Entry 8G9Y (electron microscopy, 4.28 A resolution (low resolution: residue-level contacts below are approximate; hydrogen-bond / salt-bridge calls are withheld)); this record covers chains H and L of the 8 polymer chains in the assembly.

== Chain H ==
Molecule: vFP49.02 heavy chain
Organism: Mus musculus
Chain sequence (235 residues; numbered 1 to 225 plus 10 insertion-coded residues; the number before each row is that of its first residue; a row labelled like 52A-52C holds insertion residues (52A, then the next letters in order)):
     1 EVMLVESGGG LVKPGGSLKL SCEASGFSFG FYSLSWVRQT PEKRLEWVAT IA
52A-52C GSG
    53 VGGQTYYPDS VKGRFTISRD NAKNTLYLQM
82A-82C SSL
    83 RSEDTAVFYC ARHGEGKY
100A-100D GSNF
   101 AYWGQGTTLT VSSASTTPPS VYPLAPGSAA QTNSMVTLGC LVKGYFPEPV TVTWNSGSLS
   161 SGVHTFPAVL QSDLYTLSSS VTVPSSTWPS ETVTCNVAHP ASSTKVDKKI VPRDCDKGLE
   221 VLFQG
Unresolved in the structure: 113-225
Cystine bridges: Cys22-Cys92

== Chain L ==
Molecule: vFP49.02 light chain
Organism: Mus musculus
Chain sequence (214 residues; numbered 1 to 214; the number before each row is that of its first residue):
     1 DVVLTQSPAT LSVTPGDSVS LSCRASQTIS DNLHWYLQKS HESPRLLIKY SSQSISGIPS
    61 RFSGSGSGTD FTLNINSVET EDFGMYFCQQ TNSWPLTFGA GTKLELKRTD AAPTVSIFPP
   121 SSEQLTSGGA SVVCFLNNFY PKDINVKWKI DGSERQNGVL NSWTDQDSKD STYSMSSTLT
   181 LTKDEYERHN SYTCEATHKT STSPIVKSFN RNEC
Unresolved in the structure: 107-214
Cystine bridges: Cys23-Cys88

== How chain H and chain L interact ==
Residue-residue contacts (26; chain H residue first):
  Gln39(H) with Gln38(L)
  Lys43(H) with Phe87(L)
  Arg44(H) with Met85(L); Phe87(L); Ala100(L)
  Leu45(H) with Phe87(L); Phe98(L)
  Trp47(H) with Trp94(L); Leu96(L)
  Tyr58(H) with Trp94(L)
  Tyr91(H) with Ser43(L)
  Lys99(H) with Tyr50(L)
  Tyr100(H) with Asp31(L); Lys49(L); Tyr50(L); Gln53(L)
  Ser100B(H) with Tyr50(L)
  Asn100C(H) with Leu46(L); Lys49(L)
  Phe100D(H) with Tyr36(L); Leu46(L); Leu96(L)
  Trp103(H) with Tyr36(L); Pro44(L)
  Gly104(H) with Ser43(L)
  Gln105(H) with Ser43(L)
Interface residues without a listed pair, chain H (18 interface residues in all): Glu46, Thr50, Gly100A
Interface residues without a listed pair, chain L (19 interface residues in all): His34, Glu42, Thr91, Pro95

== Summary ==
Chain H and chain L form an interface of 18 and 19 residues respectively.
Here chain H is vFP49.02 heavy chain and chain L is vFP49.02 light chain, both from Mus musculus. Entry 8G9Y
(Cryo-EM structure of vFP49.02 Fab in complex with HIV-1 Env BG505 DS-SOSIP.664 (conformation 3)) was
determined by electron microscopy, deposited together with 8FR6, 8G85, 8G9X and 8GAS.
